PDB entry 8IA2 | electron microscopy, 3.21 A resolution | chains A and B of the 6 polymer chains in the assembly

== Chain A ==
Molecule: C5a anaphylatoxin chemotactic receptor 1
From: Homo sapiens
Reference sequence: P21730 (C5AR1_HUMAN); residues 2-350 here = UniProt positions 2-350
Amino-acid sequence (406 residues; numbered -55 to 350; the number before each row is that of its first residue; numbers below 1 keep their minus sign (Met-55 is residue -55)):
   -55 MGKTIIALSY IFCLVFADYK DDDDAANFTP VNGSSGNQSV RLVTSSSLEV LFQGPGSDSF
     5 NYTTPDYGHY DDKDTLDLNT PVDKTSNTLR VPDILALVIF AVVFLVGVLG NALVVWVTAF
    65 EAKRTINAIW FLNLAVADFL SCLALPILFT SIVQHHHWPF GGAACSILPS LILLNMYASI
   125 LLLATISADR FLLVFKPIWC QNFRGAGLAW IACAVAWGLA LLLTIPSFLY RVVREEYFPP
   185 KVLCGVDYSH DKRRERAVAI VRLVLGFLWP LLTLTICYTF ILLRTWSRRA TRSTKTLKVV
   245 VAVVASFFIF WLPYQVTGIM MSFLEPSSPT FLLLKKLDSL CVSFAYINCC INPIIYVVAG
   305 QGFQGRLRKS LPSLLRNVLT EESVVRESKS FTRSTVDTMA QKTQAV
Unresolved in the structure: -55 to 21, 316-350
Construct notes: initiating methionine (-55); expression tag (-54 to 1)
Swiss-Prot annotation at these positions:
  - region: Asp10 to Asp18 (Required for CHIPS binding), Asp21 to Ser30 (Involved in C5a binding)
  - modified residue: Tyr11 (Sulfotyrosine), Tyr14 (Sulfotyrosine), Ser314 (Phosphoserine), Ser317 (Phosphoserine), Ser327 (Phosphoserine), Ser332 (Phosphoserine), Ser334 (Phosphoserine), Ser338 (Phosphoserine)
  - glycosylation: Asn5 (N-linked (GlcNAc...) asparagine)
  - mutagenesis: Asp2 to Ser30 (Strongly impairs C5a binding (45,000-fold)), Asp2 to Leu22 (Impairs C5a binding. Strongly impairs C5a binding; when associated with A-27), Asp10 (D10A: Strongly impairs C5a binding; when associated with A-15; A-16; A-18 and A-21. Moderately impairs CHIPS binding. Strongly impairs CHIPS binding ...), Tyr11 (Y11F: Weakly impairs CHIPS binding. Loss of CHIPS binding; when associated with F-14), Gly12 (G12A: Moderately impairs CHIPS binding), Tyr14 (Y14F: Weakly impairs CHIPS binding. Strongly impairs CHIPS binding. Loss of CHIPS binding; when associated with F-11), Asp15 (D15A: Strongly impairs C5a binding; when associated with A-10; A-16; A-18 and A-21. Moderately impairs CHIPS binding. Strongly impairs CHIPS binding ...), Asp16 (D16A: Strongly impairs C5a binding; when associated with A-10; A-15; A-18 and A-21), Asp18 (D18A: Strongly impairs C5a binding; when associated with A-10; A-15; A-16 and A-21. Impairs CHIPS binding. Strongly impairs CHIPS binding ...), Asp21 (D21A: Strongly impairs C5a binding; when associated with A-10; A-15; A-16 and A-18), Asp27 (D27A: Strongly impairs C5a binding; when associated with 2-D--L-22 Del), Cys144 (C144S: Fails to homodimerize), 3 further mutagenesis entries in UniProt
Disulfides: Cys109-Cys188

== Chain B ==
Molecule: Guanine nucleotide-binding protein G(o) subunit alpha
From: Homo sapiens
Reference sequence: P09471 (GNAO_HUMAN); the construct has insertions or renumbered stretches relative to UniProt, so the offset changes along the chain: 4-54 = UniProt 4-54; 171-173 = UniProt 55-57; 182-354 = UniProt 182-354
Amino-acid sequence (250 residues; each row starts with the number of its first residue; note: 116 numbers in that range are skipped by the numbering (no residue carries them; nothing is unmodelled there); numbers below 1 keep their minus sign (Met-11 is residue -11)):
   -11 MGHHHHHHEN LYFQGTLSAE ERAALERSKA IEKNLKEDGI SAAKDVKLLL LGADNSGKST
    49 IVKQMK
   171 IIHGGSGGSG GTTGIVETHF TFKNLHFRLF DVGGQRSERK KWIHCFEDVT AIIFCVDLSD
   231 YDQVLHEDET TNRMHESLML FDSICNNKFF IDTSIILFLN KKDLFGEKIK KSPLTICFPE
   291 YTGPNTYEDA AAYIQAQFES KNRSPNKEIY CHMTCATDTN NAQVIFDAVT DIIIANNLRG
   351 CGLY
Unresolved in the structure: -11 to 5, 171-181, 231-243
Construct notes: initiating methionine (-11); expression tag (-10 to 3); engineered mutation Asp42 (Gly in P09471), Asn43 (Glu in P09471), Asp227 (Ala in P09471), Asp230 (Gly in P09471), Ala332 (Ile in P09471), Ile335 (Val in P09471); linker (174-181)
Swiss-Prot annotation at these positions:
  - region: Lys35 to Ala41, Ser44 to Thr48 (G1 motif), Phe197 to Arg206 (G3 motif), Ile266 to Asp273 (G4 motif), Thr324 to Thr329 (G5 motif)
  - binding site (GTP): Lys46, Ser47, Thr48, Asn270, Asp273, Cys325
  - binding site (Mg(2+)): Ser47, Thr182
  - modified residue: Gln205 (5-glutamyl histamine), Cys351 (ADP-ribosylcysteine)
  - lipidation: Cys351 (S-palmitoyl cysteine)

== How chain A and chain B interact ==
Residue-residue contacts (28; chain A residue first):
  Phe75(A) - Cys351(B)
  Arg134(A) - Cys351(B)  hydrogen bond (side chain-backbone)
  Arg134(A) - Leu353(B)
  Leu137(A) - Asn347(B)  hydrogen bond (backbone-side chain)
  Leu137(A) - Cys351(B)  hydrophobic
  Val138(A) - Ile344(B)  hydrophobic
  Pro141(A) - Ile344(B)  hydrophobic
  Ile142(A) - Lys193(B)
  Ile142(A) - Phe336(B)  hydrophobic
  Trp143(A) - Asn194(B)
  Gln145(A) - Lys32(B)
  Gln145(A) - Leu195(B)
  Thr229(A) - Leu348(B)
  Arg232(A) - Asp341(B)
  Arg233(A) - Asp341(B)
  Ala234(A) - Tyr354(B)  hydrogen bond (backbone-side chain)
  Thr235(A) - Asp341(B)
  Thr235(A) - Tyr354(B)
  Ser237(A) - Tyr354(B)
  Lys239(A) - Leu353(B)
  Lys239(A) - Tyr354(B)  hydrogen bond (side chain-backbone)
  Thr240(A) - Leu348(B)
  Thr240(A) - Leu353(B)
  Val243(A) - Leu353(B)  hydrophobic
  Ala303(A) - Gly352(B)
  Ala303(A) - Tyr354(B)
  Gly304(A) - Gly352(B)
  Gln305(A) - Tyr354(B)
Other interface residues (no listed pair), chain A (21 interface residues in all): Asn71
Other interface residues (no listed pair), chain B (18 interface residues in all): Ala31, Thr340, Ile343, Ala345, Gly350

== Overview ==
Chain A and chain B form an interface of 21 and 18 residues respectively; the contacts include 4 hydrogen
bonds. Polar pairs include Arg134(A)-Cys351(B), Leu137(A)-Asn347(B) and Ala234(A)-Tyr354(B).
Here chain A is C5a anaphylatoxin chemotactic receptor 1 and chain B is Guanine nucleotide-binding protein
G(o) subunit alpha, both from Homo sapiens. Entry 8IA2 (Structure of C5a bound human C5aR1 in complex with Go
(Composite map)) was determined by electron microscopy, deposited together with 8HPT, 8HQC, 8I95, 8I97, 8I9A,
8I9L and 3 further entries.
